Entry 2ADP (X-ray diffraction, 2.40 A resolution); this record covers chain A.

== Chain A ==
Protein: Superoxide dismutase [Mn]
Source organism: Homo sapiens
Notes: EC 1.15.1.1
UniProt: P04179 (SODM_HUMAN); residues 1-198 here correspond to UniProt positions 25-222 (UniProt number = residue number + 24)
Chain sequence (198 residues; row label = number of the first residue in the row):
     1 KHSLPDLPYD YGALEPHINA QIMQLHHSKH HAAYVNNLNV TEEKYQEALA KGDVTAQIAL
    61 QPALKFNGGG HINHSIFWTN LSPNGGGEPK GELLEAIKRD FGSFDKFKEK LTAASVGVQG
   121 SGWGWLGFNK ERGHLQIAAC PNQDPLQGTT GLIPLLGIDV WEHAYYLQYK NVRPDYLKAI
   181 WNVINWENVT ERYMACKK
Disordered / not traced: 197-198
Differences from the reference sequence: modified residue (34)
Modified / non-standard residues: Tyr34 (meta-nitro-tyrosine; NIY)
Ion coordination: K+ near His2 (its only coordinating residue here); Mn2+: His26, His74, Asp159, His163
Swiss-Prot annotation at these positions:
  - binding site (Mn(2+)): His26, His74, Asp159, His163
  - modified residue (N6-acetyllysine): Lys44, Lys51, Lys90, Lys98, Lys106, Lys178

== Overview ==
The Mn2+ site is built by His26, His74, Asp159 and His163. From UniProt: 4 Mn2+-binding residues.
Chain A is Superoxide dismutase [Mn] (Homo sapiens); the structure, Nitrated Human Manganese Superoxide
Dismutase, was determined by X-ray diffraction together with 2ADQ from the same study.
